8QTC - chains A and B of the 3 polymer chains in the assembly; structure by X-ray diffraction, 3.50 A resolution.

[Chain A (and B)]
Name: 14-3-3-like protein GF14 omega
From: Arabidopsis thaliana
Notes: chain B of this document is another copy of the same molecule, construct and numbering; everything in this record applies to it too
UniProtKB: Q01525 (14332_ARATH); residues 1-240 here = UniProt positions 1-240
Amino-acid sequence (240 residues; each row starts with the number of its first residue):
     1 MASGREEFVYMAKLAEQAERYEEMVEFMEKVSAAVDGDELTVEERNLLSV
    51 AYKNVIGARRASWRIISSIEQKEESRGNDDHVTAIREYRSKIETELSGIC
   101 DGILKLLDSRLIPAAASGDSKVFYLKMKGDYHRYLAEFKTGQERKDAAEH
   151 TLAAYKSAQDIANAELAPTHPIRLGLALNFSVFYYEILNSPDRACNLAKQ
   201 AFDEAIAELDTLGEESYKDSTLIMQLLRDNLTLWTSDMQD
Not modelled in the structure: 1-2 (chain B: 1-2, 236-240)
Bound ions: Co2+: D146 (shared with D146(B) of chain B)
Swiss-Prot annotation at these positions:
  - modified residue: S67 (Phosphoserine), S109 (Phosphoserine), S190 (Phosphoserine), T211 (Phosphothreonine)
Reported in the primary citation:
  - self-association interface (contacts with another copy of this molecule): S62
  - post-translational modification sites: S62 (citing earlier work)

[Chain A / chain B interface]
Contacting residue pairs - 36 pairs, chain A then chain B:
  Y10(A) - I69(B)
  Y10(A) - E73(B)
  Y10(A) - H81(B)
  Y10(A) - I85(B)
  M11(A) - Y88(B)  hydrophobic
  L14(A) - I66(B)
  L14(A) - I69(B)  hydrophobic
  L14(A) - I85(B)  hydrophobic
  L14(A) - Y88(B)
  A15(A) - Y88(B)
  Q17(A) - I65(B)
  A18(A) - S62(B)  hydrogen bond (backbone-side chain)
  A18(A) - I66(B)  hydrophobic
  A18(A) - Y88(B)  hydrophobic
  R20(A) - S62(B)
  R20(A) - Y88(B)
  R20(A) - E95(B)  salt bridge
  E23(A) - Y88(B)  hydrogen bond
  S62(A) - A18(B)  hydrogen bond (side chain-backbone)
  S62(A) - R20(B)
  I65(A) - Q17(B)
  I65(A) - A18(B)  hydrophobic
  I66(A) - L14(B)
  I66(A) - A18(B)  hydrophobic
  I69(A) - Q17(B)
  E73(A) - Y10(B)  hydrogen bond
  H81(A) - Y10(B)
  I85(A) - Y10(B)
  I85(A) - L14(B)  hydrophobic
  Y88(A) - M11(B)  hydrophobic
  Y88(A) - A15(B)
  Y88(A) - R20(B)  hydrogen bond
  Y88(A) - E23(B)  hydrogen bond
  K91(A) - E23(B)
  I92(A) - R20(B)
  E95(A) - R20(B)  salt bridge
Also at the interface, not in a pair above, chain A (22 interface residues in all): F27, R59, A84
Also at the interface, not in a pair above, chain B (22 interface residues in all): F27, R59, A84, K91, I92

[Overview]
Chain A and chain B each contribute 22 residues to their interface, with 6 hydrogen bonds and 2 salt bridges.
Among the polar pairs are R20(A)-E95(B), A18(A)-S62(B) and E23(A)-Y88(B). The paper reports a modification
site at S62(A); a self-association interface involving S62(A).
Chain A and chain B are both 14-3-3-like protein GF14 omega (Arabidopsis thaliana); the structure, Crystal
structure of Arabidopsis thaliana 14-3-3 omega in complex with a phosphopeptide from the transcription factor
..., was determined by X-ray diffraction (same publication as 8QTF, 8QTT and 8QT5).
